8H5Y - chain B; structure by X-ray diffraction, 2.70 A resolution.

[Chain B]
Protein: Putative DNA repair helicase RadD
Source organism: Escherichia coli (strain K12)
Notes: EC 3.6.4.12
UniProt: P33919 (RADD_ECOLI); residues 1-586 here = UniProt positions 1-586
Amino-acid sequence (586 residues; row label = number of the first residue in the row):
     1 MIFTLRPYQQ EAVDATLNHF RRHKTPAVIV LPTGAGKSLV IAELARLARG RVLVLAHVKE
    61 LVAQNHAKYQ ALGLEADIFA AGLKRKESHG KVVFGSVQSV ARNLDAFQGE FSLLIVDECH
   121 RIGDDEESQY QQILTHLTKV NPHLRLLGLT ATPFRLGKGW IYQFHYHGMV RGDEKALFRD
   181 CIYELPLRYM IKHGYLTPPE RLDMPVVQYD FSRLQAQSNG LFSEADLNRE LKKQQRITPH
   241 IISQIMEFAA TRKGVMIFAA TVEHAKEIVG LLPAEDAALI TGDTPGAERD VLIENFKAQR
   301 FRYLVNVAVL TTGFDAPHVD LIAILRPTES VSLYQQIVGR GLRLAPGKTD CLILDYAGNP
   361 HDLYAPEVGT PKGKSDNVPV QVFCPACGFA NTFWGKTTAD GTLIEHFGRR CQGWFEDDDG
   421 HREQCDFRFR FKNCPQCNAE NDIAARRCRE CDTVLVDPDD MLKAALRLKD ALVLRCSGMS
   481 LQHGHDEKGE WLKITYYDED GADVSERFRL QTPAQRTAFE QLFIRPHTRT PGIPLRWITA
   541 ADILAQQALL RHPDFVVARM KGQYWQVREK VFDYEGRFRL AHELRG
Not modelled in the structure: 83-88, 126, 435, 449-450, 579-586
Metal / ion sites: Mg2+: Ser38 (together with ADP); Zn2+: Cys384, Cys387, Cys411, Cys425
Ligand contacts: ADP (adenosine-5'-diphosphate): Thr4, Leu5, Arg6, Gln9, Thr33, Gly34, Ala35, Gly36, Lys37, Leu39, Lys68, Arg343
From the paper describing this entry:
  - mutagenesis - G34E, G36E, K37A, D117R, R343A: abolished catalytic activity on ATP
  - mutagenesis - K68A: increased catalytic activity on ATP
  - mutagenesis - R6A: unchanged catalytic activity on ATP
  - mutagenesis - F393A, K396A, F407A, R428A, K488A, K493A, R507A: decreased binding to DNA
  - catalytic residues: Lys37, Asp117 (proposed by the authors, not directly observed)

[Summary]
Chain B binds ADP. Cys384, Cys387, Cys411 and Cys425 coordinate Zn2+. From the paper: catalytic residues Lys37
and Asp117; F393A, K396A and F407A, among others, reduce binding to DNA; 14 substitutions were tested in all.
Chain B is Putative DNA repair helicase RadD (Escherichia coli (strain K12)); the structure, Crystal structure
of RadD- ADP complex, was determined by X-ray diffraction (same publication as 8H5Z).
